Entry 7ZXE (electron microscopy, 3.50 A resolution); this record covers chains b and c of the 10 polymer chains in the assembly.

Chain b:
Name: snRNA-activating protein complex subunit 3
Organism: Homo sapiens
UniProt: Q92966 (SNPC3_HUMAN); residues 1-411 here = UniProt positions 1-411
Amino-acid sequence (411 residues; row label = number of the first residue in the row):
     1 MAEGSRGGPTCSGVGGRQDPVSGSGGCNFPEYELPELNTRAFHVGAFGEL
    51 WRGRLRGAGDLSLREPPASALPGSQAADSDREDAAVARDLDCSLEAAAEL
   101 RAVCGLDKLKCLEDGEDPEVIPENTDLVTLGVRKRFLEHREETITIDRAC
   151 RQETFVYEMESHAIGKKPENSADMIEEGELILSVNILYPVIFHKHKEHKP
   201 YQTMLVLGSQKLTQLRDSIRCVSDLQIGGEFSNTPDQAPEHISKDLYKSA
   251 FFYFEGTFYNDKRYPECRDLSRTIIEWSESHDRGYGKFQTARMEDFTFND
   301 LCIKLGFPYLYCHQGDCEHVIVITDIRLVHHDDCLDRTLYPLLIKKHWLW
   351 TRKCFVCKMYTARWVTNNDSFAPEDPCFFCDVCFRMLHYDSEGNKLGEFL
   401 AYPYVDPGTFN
Disordered / not traced: 1-27, 68-75, 108-118
Bound ions: Zn2+ site 1: C221, H313, C317, H319; Zn2+ site 2: C354, C357, C380, C383

Chain c:
Name: snRNA-activating protein complex subunit 4
Organism: Homo sapiens
UniProt: Q5SXM2 (SNPC4_HUMAN); numbering as in UniProt (aligned over 1-1469)
Amino-acid sequence (1469 residues; each row starts with the number of its first residue):
     1 MDVDAEREKITQEIKELERILDPGSSGSHVEISESSLESDSEADSLPSED
    51 LDPADPPISEEERWGEASNDEDDPKDKTLPEDPETCLQLNMVYQEVIQEK
   101 LAEANLLLAQNREQQEELMRDLAGSKGTKVKDGKSLPPSTYMGHFMKPYF
   151 KDKVTGVGPPANEDTREKAAQGIKAFEELLVTKWKNWEKALLRKSVVSDR
   201 LQRLLQPKLLKLEYLHQKQSKVSSELERQALEKQGREAEKEIQDINQLPE
   251 EALLGNRLDSHDWEKISNINFEGSRSAEEIRKFWQNSEHPSINKQEWSRE
   301 EEERLQAIAAAHGHLEWQKIAEELGTSRSAFQCLQKFQQHNKALKRKEWT
   351 EEEDRMLTQLVQEMRVGSHIPYRRIVYYMEGRDSMQLIYRWTKSLDPGLK
   401 KGYWAPEEDAKLLQAVAKYGEQDWFKIREEVPGRSDAQCRDRYLRRLHFS
   451 LKKGRWNLKEEEQLIELIEKYGVGHWAKIASELPHRSGSQCLSKWKIMMG
   501 KKQGLRRRRRRARHSVRWSSTSSSGSSSGSSGGSSSSSSSSSEEDEPEQA
   551 QAGEGDRALLSPQYMVPDMDLWVPARQSTSQPWRGGAGAWLGGPAASLSP
   601 PKGSSASQGGSKEASTTAAAPGEETSPVQVPARAHGPVPRSAQASHSADT
   651 RPAGAEKQALEGGRRLLTVPVETVLRVLRANTAARSCTQKEQLRQPPLPT
   701 SSPGVSSGDSVARSHVQWLRHRATQSGQRRWRHALHRRLLNRRLLLAVTP
   751 WVGDVVVPCTQASQRPAVVQTQADGLREQLQQARLASTPVFTLFTQLFHI
   801 DTAGCLEVVRERKALPPRLPQAGARDPPVHLLQASSSAQSTPGHLFPNVP
   851 AQEASKSASHKGSRRLASSRVERTLPQASLLASTGPRPKPKTVSELLQEK
   901 RLQEARAREATRGPVVLPSQLLVSSSVILQPPLPHTPHGRPAPGPTVLNV
   951 PLSGPGAPAAAKPGTSGSWQEAGTSAKDKRLSTMQALPLAPVFSEAEGTA
  1001 PAASQAPALGPGQISVSCPESGLGQSQAPAASRKQGLPEAPPFLPAAPSP
  1051 TPLPVQPLSLTHIGGPHVATSVPLPVTWVLTAQGLLPVPVPAVVSLPRPA
  1101 GTPGPAGLLATLLPPLTETRAAQGPRAPALSSSWQPPANMNREPEPSCRT
  1151 DTPAPPTHALSQSPAEADGSVAFVPGEAQVAREIPEPRTSSHADPPEAEP
  1201 PWSGRLPAFGGVIPATEPRGTPGSPSGTQEPRGPLGLEKLPLRQPGPEKG
  1251 ALDLEKPPLPQPGPEKGALDLGLLSQEGEAATQQWLGGQRGVRVPLLGSR
  1301 LPYQPPALCSLRALSGLLLHKKALEHKATSLVVGGEAERPAGALQASLGL
  1351 VRGQLQDNPAYLLLRARFLAAFTLPALLATLAPQGVRTTLSVPSRVGSES
  1401 EDEDLLSELELADRDGQPGCTTATCPIQGAPDSGKCSASSCLDTSNDPDD
  1451 LDVLRTRHARHTRKRRRLV
Disordered / not traced: 1-80, 126-140, 399-1469

How chain b and chain c interact:
Pairs across the interface (139; chain b residue first):
  Y32(b) with R120(c), hydrogen bond (backbone-side chain)
  E33(b) with R120(c), hydrogen bond (backbone-side chain)
  L34(b) with R120(c); G124(c)
  P35(b) with R120(c); D121(c)
  R151(b) with H369(c)
  T154(b) with H369(c)
  F155(b) with H369(c)
  E158(b) with V366(c); G367(c); S368(c), hydrogen bond
  M159(b) with V366(c), hydrophobic
  H162(b) with V366(c)
  P189(b) with F176(c), hydrophobic
  V190(b) with M146(c), hydrophobic; K147(c); F176(c)
  I191(b) with F176(c), hydrophobic
  H193(b) with L180(c)
  K199(b) with M146(c)
  V222(b) with F176(c), hydrophobic
  S223(b) with K168(c); F176(c)
  Q226(b) with I173(c)
  G228(b) with Q171(c); I173(c)
  G229(b) with Q171(c), hydrogen bond (backbone-backbone)
  S243(b) with K168(c), hydrogen bond; I173(c)
  Y247(b) with E167(c); K168(c); Q171(c)
  S249(b) with D164(c), hydrogen bond
  Y253(b) with Y149(c), hydrophobic; F150(c)
  F258(b) with F150(c), hydrophobic
  R268(b) with E163(c); D164(c), salt bridge; E167(c), salt bridge
  L270(b) with N162(c), hydrogen bond (backbone-side chain); D164(c)
  T273(b) with P160(c); N162(c), hydrogen bond
  I274(b) with P159(c), hydrophobic
  W277(b) with D152(c); V157(c); G158(c); P159(c), hydrophobic; P160(c)
  R283(b) with F150(c), hydrogen bond (side chain-backbone); K151(c), hydrogen bond (side chain-backbone); D152(c), salt bridge; V157(c), hydrogen bond (side chain-backbone)
  G284(b) with K153(c)
  Y285(b) with Y149(c); F150(c), hydrophobic
  F288(b) with F150(c), hydrophobic
  P308(b) with M142(c), hydrophobic; Y149(c), hydrogen bond (backbone-side chain)
  Y309(b) with Y149(c)
  L310(b) with Y149(c), hydrophobic
  Q314(b) with K168(c), hydrogen bond
  G315(b) with D164(c); T165(c), hydrogen bond (backbone-side chain)
  D316(b) with T165(c), hydrogen bond (backbone-side chain)
  E318(b) with K147(c); Y149(c)
  V320(b) with M142(c), hydrophobic; F145(c)
  K346(b) with R374(c)
  W348(b) with H369(c)
  T351(b) with R373(c)
  R352(b) with L179(c), hydrogen bond (side chain-backbone); L180(c)
  K353(b) with R373(c)
  F355(b) with V181(c), hydrophobic; F331(c), hydrophobic; Q335(c)
  V356(b) with F331(c), hydrophobic; L334(c), hydrophobic; Q335(c); Q338(c)
  C357(b) with Q339(c)
  M359(b) with L344(c), hydrophobic; R373(c), hydrogen bond (backbone-side chain); D383(c)
  Y360(b) with L344(c), hydrogen bond (side chain-backbone); K345(c); G381(c); R382(c)
  T361(b) with R373(c); Y377(c)
  R363(b) with Y377(c), hydrogen bond (side chain-backbone)
  V365(b) with L179(c), hydrophobic
  N368(b) with E278(c)
  D369(b) with K282(c); N286(c)
  S370(b) with N286(c), hydrogen bond (backbone-side chain)
  F371(b) with Q318(c); F331(c)
  A372(b) with N286(c); F331(c), hydrophobic
  P373(b) with K282(c); F283(c), hydrogen bond (backbone-backbone); N286(c); S287(c); F331(c)
  E374(b) with W184(c), hydrogen bond
  D375(b) with E278(c); K282(c)
  C377(b) with F331(c), hydrophobic
  F378(b) with L179(c); V181(c), hydrophobic
  F379(b) with F331(c), hydrophobic
  C383(b) with Q338(c), hydrogen bond
  R385(b) with L315(c)
  M386(b) with H314(c); L315(c); W317(c); F337(c), hydrophobic
  L387(b) with W317(c), hydrophobic; L334(c), hydrophobic
  Y389(b) with L315(c)
  D390(b) with L315(c); E316(c)
  S391(b) with L315(c); E316(c), hydrogen bond
  L396(b) with L315(c)
  Y402(b) with G172(c); K174(c)
  Y404(b) with L179(c), hydrophobic; Y377(c)
  G408(b) with R374(c)
  T409(b) with R374(c), hydrogen bond (backbone-side chain); Y377(c)
  F410(b) with Y377(c), hydrophobic; Y378(c)
  N411(b) with R374(c)
Other interface residues (no listed pair), chain b (92 interface residues in all): L37, Y188, F192, I227, D269, C317, V322, K358, A362, P376, V382, V405
Other interface residues (no listed pair), chain c (68 interface residues in all): S125, Y141, G143, E178, E279, S329, A330, M379

Summary:
The interface between chain b and chain c involves 92 residues on one side and 68 on the other; the contacts
include 25 hydrogen bonds and 3 salt bridges. Among the polar pairs are R268(b)-D164(c), R268(b)-E167(c) and
R283(b)-D152(c).
Chain b is snRNA-activating protein complex subunit 3 and chain c is snRNA-activating protein complex subunit
4, both from Homo sapiens; the structure, Structure of SNAPc containing Pol II pre-initiation complex bound to
U1 snRNA promoter (OC), was determined by electron microscopy (same publication as 7ZWC).
